PDB entry 3H1K | X-ray diffraction, 3.48 A resolution | chains N and O of the 20 polymer chains in the assembly

== Chain N ==
Protein: Mitochondrial ubiquinol-cytochrome-C reductase complex core protein I
Organism: Gallus gallus
Notes: EC 1.10.2.2
Chain sequence (446 residues; row label = number of the first residue in the row):
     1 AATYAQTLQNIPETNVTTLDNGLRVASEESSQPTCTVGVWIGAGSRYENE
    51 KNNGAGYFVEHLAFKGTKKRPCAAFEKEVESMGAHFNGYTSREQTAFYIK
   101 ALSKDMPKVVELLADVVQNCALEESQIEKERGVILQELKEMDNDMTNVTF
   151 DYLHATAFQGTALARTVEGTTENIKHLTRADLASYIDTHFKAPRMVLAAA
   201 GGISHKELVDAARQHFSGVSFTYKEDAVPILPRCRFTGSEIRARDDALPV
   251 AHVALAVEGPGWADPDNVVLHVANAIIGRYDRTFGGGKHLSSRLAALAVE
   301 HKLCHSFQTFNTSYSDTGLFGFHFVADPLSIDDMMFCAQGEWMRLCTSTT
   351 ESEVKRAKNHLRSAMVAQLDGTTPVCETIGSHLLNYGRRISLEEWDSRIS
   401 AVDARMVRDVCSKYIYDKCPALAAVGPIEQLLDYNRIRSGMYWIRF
Disordered / not traced: 1-2, 445-446

== Chain O ==
Protein: Mitochondrial ubiquinol-cytochrome-C reductase complex core protein 2
Organism: Gallus gallus
Notes: EC 1.10.2.2
Chain sequence (441 residues; row label = number of the first residue in the row; numbers below 1 keep their minus sign (Ser-1 is residue -1)):
    -1 SLKVAPKVAVSAAAERVKLCPGAEDLEITKLPNGLIIASLENFSPASRIG
    49 VFIKAGSRYETTANLGTAHLLRLASPLTTKGASSFRITRGIEAVGGSLSV
    99 YSTREKMTYCVECLRDHVDTVMEYLLNVTTAPEFRPWEVTDLQPQLKVDK
   149 AVAFQSPQVGVLENLHAAAYKTALANPLYCPDYRIGKITSEQLHHFVQNN
   199 FTSARMALVGIGVKHSDLKQVAEQFLNIRSGAGTSSAKATYWGGEIREQN
   249 GHSLVHAAVVTEGAAVGSAEANAFSVLQHVLGAGPLIKRGSSVTSKLYQG
   299 VAKATTQPFDASAFNVNYSDSGLFGFYTISQAAHAGEVIRAAMNQLKAAA
   349 QGGVTEEDVTKAKNQLKATYLMSVETAQGLLNEIGSEALLSGTHTAPSVV
   399 AQKIDSVTSADVVNAAKKFVSGKKSMAASGDLGSTPFLDEL
Disordered / not traced: -1 to 17

== Interface between chain N and chain O ==
Contacting residue pairs - 75 pairs, chain N then chain O:
  Thr3(N) with Arg113(O)
  Tyr4(N) with Pro43(O); Arg113(O); Asp114(O)
  Thr7(N) with Phe41(O); Pro43(O); Arg113(O)
  Leu8(N) with Pro43(O), hydrophobic
  Asn10(N) with Cys18(O); Pro19(O)
  Gln32(N) with Glu373(O)
  Pro33(N) with Leu369(O), hydrophobic
  Thr34(N) with Leu369(O); Met370(O); Glu373(O), hydrogen bond
  Tyr57(N) with Arg287(O)
  Glu60(N) with Lys286(O), salt bridge; Arg287(O), salt bridge
  His61(N) with Arg287(O), hydrogen bond
  Phe64(N) with Ile285(O), hydrophobic; Lys286(O)
  Lys65(N) with Lys286(O); Arg287(O), hydrogen bond (side chain-backbone); Gly288(O)
  Glu76(N) with Ile285(O); Gly288(O); Ser289(O), hydrogen bond (side chain-backbone); Val291(O)
  Lys77(N) with Lys359(O)
  Glu80(N) with Leu284(O); Ile285(O); Ser289(O); Ser290(O); Val291(O), hydrogen bond (side chain-backbone); Thr292(O), hydrogen bond (side chain-backbone); Gln363(O), hydrogen bond (backbone-side chain)
  Ser81(N) with Thr292(O); Lys359(O)
  Gly83(N) with Ala366(O)
  Ala84(N) with Leu284(O)
  His85(N) with Leu284(O); Met370(O)
  Phe86(N) with Leu284(O), hydrogen bond (backbone-backbone); Ile285(O); Lys286(O), hydrogen bond (backbone-backbone)
  Asn87(N) with Lys286(O)
  Gly88(N) with Lys286(O), hydrogen bond (backbone-side chain)
  Tyr89(N) with Lys286(O)
  Lys100(N) with Glu373(O), salt bridge
  Glu137(N) with Arg287(O), salt bridge
  Arg282(N) with Gln143(O); Val146(O)
  Gly285(N) with Pro74(O)
  Gly286(N) with Thr86(O)
  His289(N) with Ser82(O), hydrogen bond (side chain-backbone); Phe83(O), hydrogen bond (side chain-backbone); Arg87(O), hydrogen bond (backbone-side chain)
  Leu290(N) with Arg87(O), hydrogen bond (backbone-side chain); Glu90(O)
  Ser291(N) with Arg87(O); Glu90(O), hydrogen bond
  Arg356(N) with Glu90(O); Ala91(O)
  Asn359(N) with Ala91(O); Val92(O); Gly93(O)
  His360(N) with Gly93(O)
  Arg362(N) with Leu112(O)
  Ser363(N) with Gly93(O), hydrogen bond (side chain-backbone); Leu112(O)
  Val366(N) with Ala44(O), hydrophobic
  Asp370(N) with Thr374(O); Ala375(O), hydrogen bond (side chain-backbone)
  Gly371(N) with Glu373(O)
  Thr372(N) with Glu373(O), hydrogen bond
Interface residues without a listed pair, chain N (46 interface residues in all): Ile11, Cys35, Ala73, Val79, Leu102
Interface residues without a listed pair, chain O (42 interface residues in all): Ser42, Cys111, His115, Ser293, Val372, Gln376

== Overview ==
46 residues of chain N face 42 of chain O across their interface, with 18 hydrogen bonds and 4 salt bridges.
Polar contacts include Glu60(N)-Lys286(O), Glu60(N)-Arg287(O) and Lys100(N)-Glu373(O).
Chain N is Mitochondrial ubiquinol-cytochrome-C reductase complex core protein I and chain O is Mitochondrial
ubiquinol-cytochrome-C reductase complex core protein 2, both from Gallus gallus; the structure, Chicken
cytochrome BC1 complex with ZN++ and an iodinated derivative of kresoxim-methyl bound, was determined by X-ray
diffraction.
